PDB entry 6N3B | electron microscopy, 3.80 A resolution | chains A and J of the 10 polymer chains in the assembly

Chain A (and J):
Protein: TAR DNA-binding protein 43
Source organism: Homo sapiens
Notes: chain J of this document is another copy of the same molecule, construct and numbering; everything in this record applies to it too
UniProtKB: Q13148 (TADBP_HUMAN), isoform Q13148-4; residues 311-360 here correspond to UniProt positions 195-244 (UniProt number = residue number - 116)
Sequence (50 residues; numbered 311 to 360; the number before each row is that of its first residue):
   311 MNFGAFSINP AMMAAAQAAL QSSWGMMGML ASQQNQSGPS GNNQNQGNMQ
Not modelled in the structure: 347-360 (chain J: 311, 353-360)
What the authors report for this chain:
  - self-association interface (contacts with another copy of this molecule): M336

Chain A / chain J interface:
Residue-residue contacts (10; chain A residue first):
  Q327(A) - P349(J)
  Q327(A) - S350(J)
  Q327(A) - N352(J)  hydrogen bond
  A329(A) - Q346(J)
  Q331(A) - Q344(J)  hydrogen bond (side chain-backbone)
  Q331(A) - N345(J)
  Q331(A) - Q346(J)
  S332(A) - Q344(J)
  S333(A) - S342(J)
  S333(A) - Q344(J)  hydrogen bond
Also at the interface, not in a pair above, chain A (6 interface residues in all): L330
Also at the interface, not in a pair above, chain J (8 interface residues in all): G351

Overview:
6 residues of chain A face 8 of chain J across their interface; the contacts include 3 hydrogen bonds. Polar
contacts include Q327(A)-N352(J), Q331(A)-Q344(J) and S333(A)-Q344(J). The paper reports a self-association
interface involving M336(A).
Chain A and chain J are both TAR DNA-binding protein 43 (Homo sapiens); the structure, SegA-asym, conformation
of TDP-43 low complexity domain segment A asym, was determined by electron microscopy, deposited together with
6N37, 6N3A and 6N3C.
